Entry 8VUE (electron microscopy, 3.59 A resolution); this record covers chains B and F of the 12 polymer chains in the assembly.

[Chain B (and F)]
Name: Hemagglutinin HA2 chain
From: Influenza A virus
Notes: chain F of this document is another copy of the same molecule, construct and numbering; everything in this record applies to it too
UniProtKB: A7Y8E2 (A7Y8E2_9INFA); residues 330-498 here correspond to UniProt positions 342-510 (UniProt number = residue number + 12)
Chain sequence (169 residues; row label = number of the first residue in the row):
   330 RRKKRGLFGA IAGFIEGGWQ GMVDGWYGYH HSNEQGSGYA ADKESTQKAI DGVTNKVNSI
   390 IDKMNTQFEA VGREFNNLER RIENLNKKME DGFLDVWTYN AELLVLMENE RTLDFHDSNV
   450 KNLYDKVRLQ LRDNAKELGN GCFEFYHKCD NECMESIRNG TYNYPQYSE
Unresolved in the structure: 330-334
Cystine bridges: C478-C482

[Chain B / chain F interface]
Residue-residue contacts (46):
  G335(B) - N451(F)
  L336(B) - F337(F)
  L336(B) - F444(F)  hydrophobic
  L336(B) - S447(F)  hydrogen bond (backbone-side chain)
  F337(B) - F337(F)  hydrophobic
  F337(B) - N451(F)
  G338(B) - N451(F)
  F343(B) - L458(F)  hydrophobic
  R410(B) - R402(F)
  R410(B) - E403(F)  hydrogen bond (side chain-backbone)
  R410(B) - F404(F)
  R410(B) - E408(F)  salt bridge
  I411(B) - I411(F)  hydrophobic
  N413(B) - R402(F)
  L414(B) - R402(F)
  L414(B) - L414(F)  hydrophobic
  L414(B) - N415(F)
  L414(B) - M418(F)  hydrophobic
  K417(B) - F397(F)
  K417(B) - E398(F)  hydrogen bond (side chain-backbone)
  K417(B) - V400(F)
  M418(B) - M418(F)  hydrophobic
  M418(B) - F422(F)
  G421(B) - F422(F)
  F422(B) - F422(F)
  D424(B) - T395(F)  hydrogen bond
  V425(B) - W426(F)  hydrophobic
  V425(B) - N429(F)
  Y428(B) - K392(F)
  Y428(B) - M393(F)  hydrophobic
  Y428(B) - W426(F)  hydrophobic
  Y428(B) - N429(F)
  Y428(B) - L433(F)
  E431(B) - K392(F)  salt bridge
  L432(B) - K392(F)
  L432(B) - L433(F)  hydrophobic
  L435(B) - K392(F)
  M436(B) - M436(F)  hydrophobic
  E439(B) - R440(F)  salt bridge
  R440(B) - R440(F)
  D443(B) - R440(F)  salt bridge
  K450(B) - D454(F)  salt bridge
  E466(B) - R461(F)  hydrogen bond (backbone-side chain)
  L467(B) - R461(F)
  G468(B) - L458(F)
  G468(B) - R461(F)
Interface residues without a listed pair, chain B (28 interface residues in all): N429
Interface residues without a listed pair, chain F (30 interface residues in all): N405, V425, R457

[Summary]
28 residues of chain B and 30 residues of chain F are in contact; the contacts include 5 hydrogen bonds and 5
salt bridges. Polar contacts include R410(B)-E408(F), E431(B)-K392(F) and E439(B)-R440(F).
Both chains are Hemagglutinin HA2 chain (Influenza A virus). Entry 8VUE (L5A7 Fab bound to Indonesia2005
Hemagglutinin) was determined by electron microscopy together with 8VVB from the same study.
